Entry 5LL2 (X-ray diffraction, 2.60 A resolution); this record covers chains A and D of the 4 polymer chains in the assembly.

== Chain A (and D) ==
Protein: Isoleucine 2-epimerase
Source organism: Lactobacillus buchneri
Notes: EC 5.1.1.21; chain D of this document is another copy of the same molecule, construct and numbering; everything in this record applies to it too
UniProt: M1GRN3 (ILE2E_LACBU); numbering as in UniProt (aligned over 1-450)
Sequence (480 residues; numbered -29 to 450; the number before each row is that of its first residue; numbers below 1 keep their minus sign (Met-29 is residue -29)):
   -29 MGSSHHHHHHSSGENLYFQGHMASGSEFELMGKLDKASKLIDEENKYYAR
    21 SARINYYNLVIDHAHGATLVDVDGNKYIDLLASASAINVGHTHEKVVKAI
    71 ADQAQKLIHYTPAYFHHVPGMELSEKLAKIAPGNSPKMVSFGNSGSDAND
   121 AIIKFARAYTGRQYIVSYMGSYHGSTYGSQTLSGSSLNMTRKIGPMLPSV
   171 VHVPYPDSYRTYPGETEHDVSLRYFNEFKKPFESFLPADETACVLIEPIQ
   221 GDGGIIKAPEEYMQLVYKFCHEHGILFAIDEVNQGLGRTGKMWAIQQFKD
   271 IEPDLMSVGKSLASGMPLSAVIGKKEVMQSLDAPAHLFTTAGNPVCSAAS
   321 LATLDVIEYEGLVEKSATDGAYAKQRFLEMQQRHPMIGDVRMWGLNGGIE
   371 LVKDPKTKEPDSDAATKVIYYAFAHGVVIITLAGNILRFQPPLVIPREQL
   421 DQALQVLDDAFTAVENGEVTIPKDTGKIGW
Not modelled in the structure: -29 to 26, 303-308, 442-450 (chain D: -29 to 26, 302-311, 442-450)
Differences from the reference sequence: initiating methionine (-29); expression tag (-28 to 0)
Curated features (UniProtKB/Swiss-Prot):
  - binding site (pyridoxal 5'-phosphate): Gly115, Ser116, Tyr142, Asp250 to Asn253, Thr309
  - modified residue: Lys280 (N6-(pyridoxal phosphate)lysine)

== Interface between chain A and chain D ==
Contacting residue pairs (49; chain A residue first):
  Gln133(A) with Gly164(D); Pro165(D)
  Tyr134(A) with Met166(D)
  Met139(A) with Lys200(D); Pro201(D); Ser204(D), hydrogen bond
  Ser153(A) with Phe205(D)
  Gly154(A) with Ser204(D); Phe205(D)
  Ser155(A) with Ser204(D)
  Leu157(A) with Phe202(D); Ser204(D); Phe205(D); Leu206(D)
  Thr160(A) with Tyr134(D); Phe205(D), hydrogen bond (side chain-backbone); Pro207(D)
  Arg161(A) with Pro207(D); Asp209(D), salt bridge; Glu210(D)
  Lys162(A) with Glu210(D), hydrogen bond (backbone-side chain)
  Gly164(A) with Gln133(D)
  Pro165(A) with Gln133(D); Ser169(D)
  Met166(A) with Tyr134(D)
  His172(A) with Phe205(D)
  Tyr182(A) with Arg193(D)
  Arg193(A) with Tyr182(D)
  Tyr194(A) with Lys200(D), hydrogen bond
  Glu197(A) with Arg193(D), salt bridge; Glu197(D)
  Lys200(A) with Met139(D); Tyr194(D)
  Pro201(A) with Met139(D)
  Glu203(A) with Ser156(D)
  Ser204(A) with Met139(D); Gly154(D); Ser155(D); Ser156(D), hydrogen bond (backbone-backbone); Met159(D)
  Phe205(A) with Ser153(D); Met159(D); His172(D)
  Leu206(A) with Met159(D)
  Pro207(A) with Met159(D); Arg161(D)
  Asp209(A) with Arg161(D), salt bridge
  Glu210(A) with Arg161(D); Lys162(D), hydrogen bond (side chain-backbone)
Interface residues without a listed pair, chain A (33 interface residues in all): Gly140, Ser156, Ser169, Pro174, Asn196, Phe202
Interface residues without a listed pair, chain D (33 interface residues in all): Gly140, Thr160, Pro168, Pro174, Asn196

== Summary ==
Chain A and chain D each contribute 33 residues to their interface; the contacts include 6 hydrogen bonds and
3 salt bridges. Polar contacts include Arg161(A)-Asp209(D), Glu197(A)-Arg193(D) and Met139(A)-Ser204(D). From
UniProt: 8 pyridoxal 5'-phosphate-binding residues on chain A.
Chain A and chain D are both Isoleucine 2-epimerase (Lactobacillus buchneri); the structure, Structure of
Isoleucine 2-epimerase from Lactobacillus buchneri (apo form), was determined by X-ray diffraction together
with 5LL3 from the same study.
